1Q1K - chain A; structure by X-ray diffraction, 2.90 A resolution.

Chain A:
Protein: ATP phosphoribosyltransferase
Organism: Escherichia coli
Notes: EC 2.4.2.17
UniProtKB: P60757 (HIS1_ECOLI); residue numbers follow UniProt; this construct covers 1-299
Amino-acid sequence (299 residues; row label = number of the first residue in the row):
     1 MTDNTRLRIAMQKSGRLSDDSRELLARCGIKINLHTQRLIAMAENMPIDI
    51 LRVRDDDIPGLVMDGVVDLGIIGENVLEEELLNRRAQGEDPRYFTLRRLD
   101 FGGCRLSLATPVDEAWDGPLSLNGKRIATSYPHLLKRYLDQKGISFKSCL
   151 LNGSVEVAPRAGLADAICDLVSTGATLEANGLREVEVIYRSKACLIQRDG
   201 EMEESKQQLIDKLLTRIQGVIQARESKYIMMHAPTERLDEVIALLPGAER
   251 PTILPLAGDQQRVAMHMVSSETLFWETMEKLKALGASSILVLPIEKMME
Unresolved in the structure: 1-4, 257-263
Ligand contacts: phosphoribosyl ATP (PRT): Gln12, Arg16, Leu17, Arg54, Asp55, Asp56, Gly73, Asn75, Val76, Gly102, Gly103, Cys104, Tyr131, Glu156, Asp169, Leu170, Val171, Ser172, Thr173, Gly174, Ala175, Thr176

In short:
Bound to chain A: phosphoribosyl ATP.
Chain A is ATP phosphoribosyltransferase (Escherichia coli); the structure, Structure of
ATP-phosphoribosyltransferase from E. coli complexed with PR-ATP, was determined by X-ray diffraction together
with 1H3D from the same study.
